Entry 7UVC (X-ray diffraction, 3.05 A resolution); this record covers chains A and V of the 3 polymer chains in the assembly.

# Chain A
Molecule: Ubiquitin-conjugating enzyme E2 2
From: Saccharomyces cerevisiae S288C
Notes: EC 2.3.2.23
UniProt: P06104 (UBC2_YEAST); residue numbers follow UniProt; this construct covers 1-150
Sequence (150 residues; each row starts with the number of its first residue):
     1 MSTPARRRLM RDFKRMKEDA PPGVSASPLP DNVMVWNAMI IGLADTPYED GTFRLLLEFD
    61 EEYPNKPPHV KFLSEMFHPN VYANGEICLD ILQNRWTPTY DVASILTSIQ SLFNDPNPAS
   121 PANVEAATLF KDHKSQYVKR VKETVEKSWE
Not modelled in the structure: 1
Differences from the reference sequence: engineered mutation Leu-43 (Pro in P06104)
UniProt features mapped onto this chain:
  - active site: Cys-88 (Glycyl thioester intermediate)
  - modified residue: Ser-120 (Phosphoserine)
  - mutagenesis: Met-1 to Leu-9 (Prevents H3K4me3 formation), Cys-88 (C88A/V: Loss of activity), Asn-123 to Val-124 (Strongly reduced N-end rule-dependent protein degradation)
Reported in the primary citation:
  - catalytic residues: Cys-88 (citing earlier work)
  - mutagenesis - G42A, T46A: decreased catalytic activity
  - mutagenesis - P47T: decreased binding to nucleosome
  - mutagenesis - C88A: unchanged stability in response to steady-state Bre1 levels
  - mutagenesis - D45K, P47T, E49K: decreased catalytic activity on H2Bub1
  - mutagenesis - E49K: decreased localization to chromatin occupancies
  - mutagenesis - P47T: increased localization to chromatin occupancy

# Chain V
Molecule: E3 ubiquitin-protein ligase BRE1
From: Saccharomyces cerevisiae S288C
Notes: EC 2.3.2.27
UniProt: Q07457 (BRE1_YEAST); residues 1-212 here = UniProt positions 1-212
Sequence (212 residues; each row starts with the number of its first residue):
     1 MTAEPATKKI KLELSDPSEP LTQSDVIAFQ KEALFRCINR RRVDFEALRK QYELSRRECI
    61 DVSRKLANIM ALIVTLARFI ETFCTDANEK QLCREIAQGD ETLIVQRSDS FMKLLTKYGK
   121 PNTTDSNTNS NASDHIQELT TELKNLRKSK EELFYENSQL TEEISALKEY YTNIIRKYDR
   181 DESFTIKRVF KEDKTDAVKE LREDEKESNE NN
Not modelled in the structure: 1-14, 122-129, 183-212

# Interface between chain A and chain V
Residue-residue contacts - 12 pairs, chain A then chain V:
  Lys-17(A) with Pro-20(V)
  Ile-41(A) with Phe-29(V), hydrophobic
  Asp-50(A) with Phe-29(V); Arg-36(V), salt bridge
  Thr-52(A) with Gln-30(V), hydrogen bond
  Arg-54(A) with Gln-23(V)
  Glu-146(A) with Cys-37(V); Arg-41(V), salt bridge
  Ser-148(A) with Gln-30(V)
  Trp-149(A) with Gln-30(V), hydrogen bond (backbone-side chain); Ala-33(V); Leu-34(V), hydrophobic
Interface residues without a listed pair, chain A (11 interface residues in all): Met-16, Val-24, Met-39
Interface residues without a listed pair, chain V (11 interface residues in all): Leu-21, Val-26
Interface features reported in the paper:
  - hot spots on chain A (mutagenesis) - E49K: abolished binding to Bre1
  - hot spots on chain A (mutagenesis) - E49K: decreased binding to Bre1R6BR

# In short
The chain A/chain V interface involves 11 residues from each chain, with 2 hydrogen bonds and 2 salt bridges.
Among the polar pairs are Asp-50(A)/Arg-36(V), Glu-146(A)/Arg-41(V) and Thr-52(A)/Gln-30(V). From the paper:
the catalytic residue Cys-88(A); D45K, P47T and E49K of chain A reduce catalytic activity on H2Bub1; 6
substitutions were tested in all.
Here chain A is Ubiquitin-conjugating enzyme E2 2 and chain V is E3 ubiquitin-protein ligase BRE1, both from
Saccharomyces cerevisiae S288C. Entry 7UVC (Rad6(P43L)-Bre1 Complex) was determined by X-ray diffraction (same
publication as 7UV8).
